PDB entry 8IZ9 | electron microscopy, 2.95 A resolution | chain A

Chain A:
Name: ATP-binding cassette sub-family C member 4
From: Homo sapiens
Notes: EC 7.6.2.-, 7.6.2.2, 7.6.2.3
UniProtKB: O15439 (MRP4_HUMAN); residue numbers follow UniProt; this construct covers 1-1325
Amino-acid sequence (1357 residues; each row starts with the number of its first residue):
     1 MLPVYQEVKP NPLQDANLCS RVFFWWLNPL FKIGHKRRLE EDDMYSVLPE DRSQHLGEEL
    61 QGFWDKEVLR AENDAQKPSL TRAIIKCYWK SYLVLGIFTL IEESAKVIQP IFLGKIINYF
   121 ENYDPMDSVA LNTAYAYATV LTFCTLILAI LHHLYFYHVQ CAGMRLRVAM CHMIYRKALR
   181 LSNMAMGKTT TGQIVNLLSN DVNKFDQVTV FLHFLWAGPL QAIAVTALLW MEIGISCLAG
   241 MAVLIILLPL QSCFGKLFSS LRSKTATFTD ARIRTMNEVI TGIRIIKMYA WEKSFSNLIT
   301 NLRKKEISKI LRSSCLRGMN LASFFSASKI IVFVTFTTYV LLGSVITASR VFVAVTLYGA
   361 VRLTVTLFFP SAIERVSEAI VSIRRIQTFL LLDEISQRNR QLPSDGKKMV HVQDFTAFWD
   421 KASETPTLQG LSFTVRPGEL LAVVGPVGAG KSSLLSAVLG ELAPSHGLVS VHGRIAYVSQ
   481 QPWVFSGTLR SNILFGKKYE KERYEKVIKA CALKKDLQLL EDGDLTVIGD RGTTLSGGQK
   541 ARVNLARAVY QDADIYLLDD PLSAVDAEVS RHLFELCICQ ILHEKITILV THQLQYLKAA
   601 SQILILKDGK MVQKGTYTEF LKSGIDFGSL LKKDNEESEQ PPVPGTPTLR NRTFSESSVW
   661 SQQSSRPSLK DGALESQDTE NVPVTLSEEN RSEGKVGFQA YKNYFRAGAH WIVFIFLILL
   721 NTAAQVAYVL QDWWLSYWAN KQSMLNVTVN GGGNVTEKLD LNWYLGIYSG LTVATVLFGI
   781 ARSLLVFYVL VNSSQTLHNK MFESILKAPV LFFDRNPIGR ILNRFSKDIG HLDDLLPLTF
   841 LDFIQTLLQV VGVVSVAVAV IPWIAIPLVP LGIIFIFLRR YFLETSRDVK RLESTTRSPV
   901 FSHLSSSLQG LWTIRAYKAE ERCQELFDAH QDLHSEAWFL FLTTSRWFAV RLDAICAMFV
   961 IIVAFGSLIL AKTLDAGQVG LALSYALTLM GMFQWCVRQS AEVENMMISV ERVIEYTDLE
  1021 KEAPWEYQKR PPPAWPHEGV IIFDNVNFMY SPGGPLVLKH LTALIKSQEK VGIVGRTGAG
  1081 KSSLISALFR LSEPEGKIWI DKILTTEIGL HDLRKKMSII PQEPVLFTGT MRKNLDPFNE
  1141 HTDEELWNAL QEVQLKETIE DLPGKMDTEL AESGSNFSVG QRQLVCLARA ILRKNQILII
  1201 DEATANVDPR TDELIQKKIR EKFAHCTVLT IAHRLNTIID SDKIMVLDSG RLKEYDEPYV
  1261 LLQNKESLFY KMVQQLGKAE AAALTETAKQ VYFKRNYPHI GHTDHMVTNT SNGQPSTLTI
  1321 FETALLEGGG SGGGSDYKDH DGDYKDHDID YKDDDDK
Disordered / not traced: 1-6, 397-407, 632-688, 1299-1357
Construct notes: expression tag (1326-1357)
Residues lining bound ligands: Prostaglandin E1 (XPG; 7-[(1R,3R)-3-hydroxy-2-[(1E,3S)-3-hydroxyoct-1-en-1-yl]-5-oxocyclopentyl]heptanoic acid): Phe-324, Leu-363, Leu-367, Asp-842, Gln-849, Met-990, Gly-991, Met-992, Trp-995, Arg-998
UniProt features mapped onto this chain:
  - motif: Glu-1322 to Leu-1325 (PDZ-binding)
  - binding site (ATP): Gly-445 to Ser-452, Gly-1075 to Ser-1082
  - modified residue: Thr-646 (Phosphothreonine), Thr-648 (Phosphothreonine), Ser-664 (Phosphoserine), Ser-668 (Phosphoserine)
  - glycosylation (N-linked (GlcNAc...) asparagine): Asn-746, Asn-754
  - natural variant: Gly-187 (G187W: Transport properties comparable to wild-type), Lys-304 (K304N: Transport properties comparable to wild-type), Gly-487 (G487E: Transport properties comparable to wild-type), Tyr-556 (Y556C: 40% reduced expression level compared to wild-type), Glu-757 (E757K: 10% reduced expression level compared to wild-type), Val-776 (V776I: 20% reduced expression level compared to wild-type), Arg-820 (R820I: Transport properties comparable to wild-type), Val-854 (V854F: Transport properties comparable to wild-type), Ile-866 (I866V: Transport properties comparable to wild-type), Thr-1142 (T1142M: 10% reduced expression level compared to wild-type)
  - mutagenesis: Asn-746 (N746Q: Does not affect plasma membrane localization; 1.5 fold increase in PEG2 transport; does not affect estradiol 17-beta-D-glucuronide transport), Asn-754 (N754Q: Does not affect plasma membrane localization; PEG2 transport is decreased by 50%; does not affect estradiol 17-beta-D-glucuronide transport)
From the paper describing this entry:
  - binding site for Prostaglandin E1: Phe-324, Leu-363, Leu-367, Met-990, Gly-991, Trp-995, Arg-998
  - mutagenesis - H152A, F156A, F324A, L363A, L367A, G991A, M992A, W995A, E1202Q: decreased catalytic activity
  - catalytic residues: Glu-1202 (proposed by the authors, not directly observed)

In short:
Ligands of chain A: Prostaglandin E1. UniProt lists 16 ATP-binding residues and 2 mutagenesis sites. The paper
reports the catalytic residue Glu-1202; H152A, F156A and F324A, among others, reduce catalytic activity; 9
substitutions were tested in all.
Chain A is ATP-binding cassette sub-family C member 4 (Homo sapiens); the structure, cryo-EM structure of
PGE1-bound hMRP4, was determined by electron microscopy (same publication as 8IZ7, 8IZ8 and 8IZA).
